Entry 7WKA (electron microscopy, 3.64 A resolution); this record covers chains C and c of the 7 polymer chains in the assembly.

Chain C:
Molecule: Spike glycoprotein
From: Severe acute respiratory syndrome coronavirus 2
UniProtKB: P0DTC2 (SPIKE_SARS2); residue numbers follow UniProt; this construct covers 1-68, 71-142, 146-210, 215-1208
Amino-acid sequence (1258 residues; row label = number of the first residue in the row; note: 9 numbers in that range are skipped by the numbering (no residue carries them; nothing is unmodelled there); a row labelled like 210A-210F holds insertion residues (210A, then the next letters in order)):
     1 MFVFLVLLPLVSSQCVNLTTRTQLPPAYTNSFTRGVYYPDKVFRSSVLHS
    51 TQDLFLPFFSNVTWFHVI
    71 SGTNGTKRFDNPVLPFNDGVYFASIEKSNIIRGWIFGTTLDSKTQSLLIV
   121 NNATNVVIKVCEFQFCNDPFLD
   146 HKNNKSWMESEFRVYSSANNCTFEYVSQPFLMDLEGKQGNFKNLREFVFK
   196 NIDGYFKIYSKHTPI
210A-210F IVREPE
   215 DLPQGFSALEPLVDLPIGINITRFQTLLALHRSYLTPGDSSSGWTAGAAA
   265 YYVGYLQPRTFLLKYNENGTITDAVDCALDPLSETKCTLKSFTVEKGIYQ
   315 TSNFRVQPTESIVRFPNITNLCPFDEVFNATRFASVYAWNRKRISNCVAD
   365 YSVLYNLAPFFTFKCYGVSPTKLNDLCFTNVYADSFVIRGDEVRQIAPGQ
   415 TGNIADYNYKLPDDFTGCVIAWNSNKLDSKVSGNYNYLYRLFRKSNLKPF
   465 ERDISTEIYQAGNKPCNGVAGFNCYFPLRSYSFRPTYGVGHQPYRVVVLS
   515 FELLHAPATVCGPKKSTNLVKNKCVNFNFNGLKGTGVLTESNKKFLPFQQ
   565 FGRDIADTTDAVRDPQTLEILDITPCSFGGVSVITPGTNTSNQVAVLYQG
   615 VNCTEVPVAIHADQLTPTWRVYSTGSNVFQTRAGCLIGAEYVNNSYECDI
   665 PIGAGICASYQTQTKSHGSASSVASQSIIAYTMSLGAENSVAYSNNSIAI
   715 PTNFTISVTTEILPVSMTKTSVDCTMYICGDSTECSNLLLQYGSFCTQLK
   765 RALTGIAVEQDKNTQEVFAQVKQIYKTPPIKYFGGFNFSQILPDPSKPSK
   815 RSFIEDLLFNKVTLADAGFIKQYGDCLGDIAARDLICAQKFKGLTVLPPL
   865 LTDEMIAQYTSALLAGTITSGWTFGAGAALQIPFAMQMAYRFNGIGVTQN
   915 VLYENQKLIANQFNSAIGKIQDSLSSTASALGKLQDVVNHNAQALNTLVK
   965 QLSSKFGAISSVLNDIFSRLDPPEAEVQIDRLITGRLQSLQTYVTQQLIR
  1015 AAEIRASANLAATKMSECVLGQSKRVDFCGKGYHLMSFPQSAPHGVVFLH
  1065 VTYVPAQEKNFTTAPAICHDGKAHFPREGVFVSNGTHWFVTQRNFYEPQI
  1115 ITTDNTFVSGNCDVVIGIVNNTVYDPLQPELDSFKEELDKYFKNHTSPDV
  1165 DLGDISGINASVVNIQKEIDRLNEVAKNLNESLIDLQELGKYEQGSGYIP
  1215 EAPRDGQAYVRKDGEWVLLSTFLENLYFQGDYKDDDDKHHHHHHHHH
Not modelled in the structure: 1-13, 71-76, 146-158, 210A-210F, 248-254, 621-630, 677-688, 828-853, 1148-1261
Differences from the reference sequence: variant Val67 (Ala in P0DTC2), Ile95 (Thr in P0DTC2), Asp142 (Gly in P0DTC2), Asp339 (Gly in P0DTC2), Leu371 (Ser in P0DTC2), Pro373 (Ser in P0DTC2), Phe375 (Ser in P0DTC2), Asn417 (Lys in P0DTC2), Lys440 (Asn in P0DTC2), Ser446 (Gly in P0DTC2), Asn477 (Ser in P0DTC2), Lys478 (Thr in P0DTC2), Ala484 (Glu in P0DTC2), Arg493 (Gln in P0DTC2), Ser496 (Gly in P0DTC2), Arg498 (Gln in P0DTC2), Tyr501 (Asn in P0DTC2), His505 (Tyr in P0DTC2), Lys547 (Thr in P0DTC2), Gly614 (Asp in P0DTC2), Tyr655 (His in P0DTC2), Lys679 (Asn in P0DTC2), His681 (Pro in P0DTC2), Gly682 (Arg in P0DTC2), Ser683 (Arg in P0DTC2), Ser685 (Arg in P0DTC2), Lys764 (Asn in P0DTC2), Tyr796 (Asp in P0DTC2), Lys856 (Asn in P0DTC2), His954 (Gln in P0DTC2), Lys969 (Asn in P0DTC2), Phe981 (Leu in P0DTC2), Pro986 (Lys in P0DTC2), Pro987 (Val in P0DTC2); insertion (210A-210B); conflict Arg210C (Asn211 in P0DTC2), Glu210D (Leu212 in P0DTC2), Pro210E (Val213 in P0DTC2), Glu210F (Arg214 in P0DTC2); expression tag (1209-1261)
UniProt features mapped onto this chain:
  - region: Asn280 to Cys301 (Putative superantigen), Arg403 to Asp405 (Integrin-binding motif), Asn448 to Phe456 (Immunodominant HLA epitope recognized by the CD8+), Ser816 to Tyr837 (Fusion peptide 1), Lys835 to Phe855 (Fusion peptide 2), Asp1163 to Glu1202 (Heptad repeat 2)
  - site: Arg815, Ser816 (Cleavage)
  - glycosylation: Asn17 (N-linked (GlcNAc...) (complex) asparagine), Asn61 (N-linked (GlcNAc...) (hybrid) asparagine), Asn74 (N-linked (GlcNAc...) (complex) asparagine), Asn122 (N-linked (GlcNAc...) (hybrid) asparagine), Asn149 (N-linked (GlcNAc...) (complex) asparagine), Asn165 (N-linked (GlcNAc...) (complex) asparagine), Asn234 (N-linked (GlcNAc...) (high mannose) asparagine), Asn282 (N-linked (GlcNAc...) (complex) asparagine), Thr323 (O-linked (GalNAc) threonine), Ser325 (O-linked (HexNAc...) serine), Asn331 (N-linked (GlcNAc...) (complex) asparagine), Asn343 (N-linked (GlcNAc...) (complex) asparagine), Asn603 (N-linked (GlcNAc...) (hybrid) asparagine), Asn616 (N-linked (GlcNAc...) (complex) asparagine), Asn657 (N-linked (GlcNAc...) (complex) asparagine), Thr676 (O-linked (GlcNAc...) threonine), Thr678 (O-linked (GlcNAc...) threonine), Asn709 (N-linked (GlcNAc...) (high mannose) asparagine), Asn717 (N-linked (GlcNAc...) (hybrid) asparagine), Asn801 (N-linked (GlcNAc...) (hybrid) asparagine) and 6 more in UniProt
  - natural variant: Leu5 (L5F: In strain: Iota/B.1.526), Ser13 (S13I: In strain: Epsilon/B.1.427/B.1.429), Leu18 (L18F: In strain: Beta/B.1.351, Gamma/P.1 and 1 more), Thr19 (T19I: In strain: Omicron/BQ.1.1, Omicron/XBB.1.5 and 1 more; T19R: In strain: Delta/B.1.617.2, Omicron/BA.2 and 4 more), Thr20 (T20N: In strain: Gamma/P.1), Leu24 to Ala27 (sequence variant, change not given here; In strain: Omicron/BA.2, Omicron/BA.2.12.1 and 6 more), Pro26 (P26S: In strain: Gamma/P.1), Gln52 (Q52H: In strain: Omicron/EG.5.1), Val67 (A67V: In strain: Eta/B.1.525, Omicron/BA.1; this construct carries the variant), Gly75 (G75V: In strain: Lambda/C.37), Thr76 (T76I: In strain: Lambda/C.37), Asp80 (D80A: In strain: Beta/B.1.351), 74 further natural variant entries in UniProt
  - mutagenesis: Asn121 (N121Q: Partial loss of biliverdin affinity), Arg190 (R190K: Partial loss of biliverdin affinity), Asn234 (N234Q: Increased resistance to neutralizing antibodies), Asn331 (N331Q: Reduced viral infectivity), Asn343 (N343Q: Reduced viral infectivity), Leu452 (L452R: Increased resistance to neutralizing antibodies. Decreases HLA binding to NF9 epitope. Increased binding affinity to human ACE2), Tyr453 (Y453F: Decreased HLA binding to NF9 epitope. Increased binding affinity to human ACE2), Ala475 (A475V: Increased resistance to neutralizing antibodies), Val483 (V483A: Increased resistance to neutralizing antibodies), Phe490 (F490L: Increased resistance to neutralizing antibodies and human covalescent sera neutralization), His519 (H519P: Increased resistance to human covalescent sera neutralization), Ser673 (S673A: No effect on O-glycosylation by host GALNT1), 4 further mutagenesis entries in UniProt
Disulfide bonds: Cys131-Cys166, Cys291-Cys301, Cys336-Cys361, Cys379-Cys432, Cys480-Cys488, Cys538-Cys590, Cys617-Cys649, Cys662-Cys671, Cys738-Cys760, Cys743-Cys749, Cys1032-Cys1043, Cys1082-Cys1126

Chain c:
Molecule: Heavy chain of S3H3 Fab
From: Mus musculus
Notes: antibody fragment or engineered binder
Amino-acid sequence (217 residues; row label = number of the first residue in the row):
     1 QVQLQQPGAELVRPGASVKLSCKASGYSFTRFWMNWVKQRPGQGLEWIGM
    51 IHPSDSETRLNQKFKDKATLTVDKSSTTAYMQLSSPTSEDSAVYYCARKD
   101 YDYDAWFAYWGQGTLVTVSAAKTTPPSVYPLAPGSAAQTNSMVTLGCLVK
   151 GYFPEPVTVTWNSGSLSSGVHTFPAVLQSDLYTLSSSVTVPSSTWPSETV
   201 TCNVAHPASSTKVDKKI
Disulfide bonds: Cys22-Cys96, Cys147-Cys202

Interface between chain C and chain c:
Contacting residue pairs (18; chain C residue first):
  Thr323(C) with His52(c); Ser54(c); Asp55(c)
  Glu324(C) with Ser54(c), hydrogen bond
  Ser530(C) with Arg31(c), hydrogen bond (backbone-side chain)
  Thr531(C) with Arg31(c)
  Asn532(C) with Arg31(c), hydrogen bond (side chain-backbone); Phe32(c); Tyr101(c)
  Leu533(C) with Tyr101(c)
  Val534(C) with Trp33(c), hydrophobic
  Lys535(C) with Trp33(c); Tyr103(c), hydrogen bond (side chain-backbone)
  Lys537(C) with His52(c); Asp55(c), salt bridge
  Thr581(C) with Asp102(c)
  Glu583(C) with Tyr103(c)
  Leu585(C) with Tyr103(c), hydrophobic
Interface residues without a listed pair, chain C (15 interface residues in all): Asn536, Ile584, Glu619
Interface residues without a listed pair, chain c (11 interface residues in all): Glu57, Arg59

In short:
Chain C and chain c form an interface of 15 and 11 residues respectively; the contacts include 4 hydrogen
bonds and 1 salt bridge. Polar contacts include Lys537(C)-Asp55(c), Glu324(C)-Ser54(c) and Ser530(C)-Arg31(c).
UniProt lists 16 mutagenesis sites on chain C.
Chain C is Spike glycoprotein (Severe acute respiratory syndrome coronavirus 2) and chain c is Heavy chain of
S3H3 Fab (Mus musculus); the structure, SARS-CoV-2 Omicron closed state spike protein in complex with S3H3
Fab, was determined by electron microscopy together with 7WK4, 7WK6, 7WK8, 7WK9, 7WVP and 7WVQ from the same
study.
